Entry 1R2C (X-ray diffraction, 2.86 A resolution); this record covers chains C and M of the 4 polymer chains in the assembly.

# Chain C
Molecule: Photosynthetic reaction center cytochrome C subunit precursor
Organism: Blastochloris viridis
UniProt: P06009 (RCEL_RHOVI); residues 1-336 here correspond to UniProt positions 21-356 (UniProt number = residue number + 20)
Amino-acid sequence (336 residues; each row starts with the number of its first residue):
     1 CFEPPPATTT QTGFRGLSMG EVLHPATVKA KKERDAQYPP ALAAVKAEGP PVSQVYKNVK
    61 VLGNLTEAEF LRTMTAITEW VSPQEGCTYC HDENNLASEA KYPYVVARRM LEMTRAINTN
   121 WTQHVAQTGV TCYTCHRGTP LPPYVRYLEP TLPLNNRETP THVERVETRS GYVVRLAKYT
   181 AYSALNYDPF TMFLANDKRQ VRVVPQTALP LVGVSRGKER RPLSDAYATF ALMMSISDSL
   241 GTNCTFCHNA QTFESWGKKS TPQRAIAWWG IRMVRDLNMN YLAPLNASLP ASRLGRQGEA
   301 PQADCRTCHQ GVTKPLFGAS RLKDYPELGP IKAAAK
Disordered / not traced: 333-336
Glycans and other covalent adducts: heme (HEM) linked to Cys87, Cys90, Cys132, Cys135, Cys244, Cys247, Cys305, Cys308
Ion coordination: heme Fe (4 sites), coordinated by Met74, His91, Met110, His124, His136, Met233, His248, His309
Residues lining bound ligands:
  - heme (HEM), molecule 1: Tyr56, Lys57, Asn58, Val59, Lys60, Val61, Leu62, Phe70, Leu71, Met74, Thr75, Ile77, Thr78, Ser82, Gly86, His91, Leu96, Ala97, Pro103, Tyr104, Ala107, Arg108, Leu111
  - heme (HEM), molecule 2: Ile77, Val81, Tyr89, Tyr102, Pro103, Val106, Ala107, Met110, Leu111, Met113, Thr114, Ile117, Val130, Thr131, His136, Pro140, Leu141, Pro142, Val145, Leu277, Leu282, Leu289, Arg293, Pro301, Gln302, Ala303, Thr307, Leu328
  - heme (HEM), molecule 3: Ile117, His124, Val125, Thr128, Gly129, Val130, Thr134, Leu194, Ile236, Leu240, Phe246, Gln263, Ile266, Ala267, Gly270, Ile271, Met273, Val274, Leu277, Asp304, His309, Thr313, Lys314, Pro315, Gly318
  - heme (HEM), molecule 4: Gln200, Val201, Arg202, Val203, Val204, Thr229, Phe230, Met233, Met234, Ile236, Ser237, Leu240, Thr242, Asn243, Phe246, His248, Phe253, Glu254, Trp256, Gln263, Arg264, Ala267, Trp268, Ile271, Arg272

# Chain M
Molecule: Reaction center protein M chain
Organism: Blastochloris viridis
UniProt: P06010 (RCEM_RHOVI); residue numbers follow UniProt; this construct covers 1-323
Amino-acid sequence (323 residues; row label = number of the first residue in the row):
     1 ADYQTIYTQI QARGPHITVS GEWGDNDRVG KPFYSYWLGK IGDAQIGPIY LGASGIAAFA
    61 FGSTAILIIL FNMAAEVHFD PLQFFRQFFW LGLYPPKAQY GMGIPPLHDG GWWLMAGLFM
   121 TLSLGSWWIR VYSRARALGL GTHIAWNFAA AIFFVLCIGC IHPTLVGSWS EGVPFGIWPH
   181 IDWLTAFSIR YGNFYYCPWH GFSIGFAYGC GLLFAAHGAT ILAVARFGGD REIEQITDRG
   241 TAVERAALFW RWTIGFNATI ESVHRWGWFF SLMVMVSASV GILLTGTFVD NWYLWCVKHG
   301 AAPDYPAYLP ATPDPASLPG APK
Ion coordination: bacteriochlorophyll b Mg site 1 near His180 (its only coordinating residue here); bacteriochlorophyll b Mg site 2 near His200 (its only coordinating residue here); Fe2+: His217, Glu232, His264 (shared with 2 residues of chain L)
Residues lining bound ligands:
  - bacteriochlorophyll b (BCB), molecule 1: Gly62, Ala65, Ile66, Ile69, Met120, Leu124, Phe148, Ala151, Ile152, Phe154, Val155, Ile158, Trp183, Leu184, Thr185, Phe187, Ser188, Phe194, Tyr195, Cys197, Trp199, His200, Ser203, Ile204, Ala207, Tyr208, Val274, Met275, Ala278, Gly281, Ile282
  - bacteriochlorophyll b (BCB), molecule 2: Met120, Phe154, Val155, Ile158, Val173, Ile177, Trp178, His180, Ile181, Trp183, Leu184
  - bacteriochlorophyll b (BCB), molecule 3: Leu184, Tyr195, Tyr208
  - bacteriochlorophyll b (BCB), molecule 4: Tyr195, His200, Gly201, Ile204, Gly205, Tyr208, Gly209
  - bacteriopheophytin b (BPB), molecule 1: Ala58, Phe59, Gly62, Ser63, Ile66, Leu67, Ser123, Leu124, Trp127, Val131, Ile144, Asn147, Phe148, Ala151, Ser271, Val274, Met275
  - bacteriopheophytin b (BPB), molecule 2: Tyr208, Gly211, Leu212, Ala215, Ala216, Trp250, Thr253, Ile254
  - menaquinone-7 (MQ7): Leu212, Leu213, Ala216, His217, Thr220, Val243, Ala246, Ala247, Trp250, Ile254, Phe256, Asn257, Ala258, Thr259, Ile260, Val263, Trp266, Phe270
  - 15-cis-1,2-dihydroneurosporene (NS5): Ile69, Leu70, Met73, Phe88, Trp113, Leu114, Gly117, Leu118, Met120, Thr121, Val155, Leu156, Ile158, Gly159, Cys160, Trp169, Val173, Pro174, Phe175, Gly176, Ile177, His180

# Interface between chain C and chain M
Residue-residue contacts (126):
  Gln11(C) - Tyr308(M)
  Thr12(C) - Tyr308(M)
  Thr12(C) - Leu309(M)
  Gly13(C) - Tyr308(M)
  Phe14(C) - Tyr305(M)  hydrophobic
  Phe14(C) - Pro306(M)
  Phe14(C) - Tyr308(M)
  Leu17(C) - Tyr305(M)
  Val163(C) - Gln83(M)
  Val163(C) - Arg86(M)
  Arg169(C) - His78(M)  hydrogen bond
  Ser170(C) - Val77(M)
  Ser170(C) - Asp80(M)
  Ser170(C) - Gln83(M)
  Ser170(C) - Gln87(M)  hydrogen bond (backbone-side chain)
  Val173(C) - Glu76(M)
  Val173(C) - Gln87(M)
  Val173(C) - Trp90(M)  hydrophobic
  Val173(C) - Leu91(M)  hydrophobic
  Val174(C) - Arg86(M)
  Val174(C) - Gln87(M)
  Ala177(C) - Trp90(M)
  Tyr182(C) - Trp90(M)  hydrogen bond (backbone-side chain)
  Ser183(C) - Trp90(M)
  Ala184(C) - Trp90(M)
  Ala184(C) - Tyr94(M)  hydrogen bond (backbone-side chain)
  Ala184(C) - Trp178(M)  hydrophobic
  Ala184(C) - Asp182(M)
  Leu185(C) - Asp182(M)  hydrogen bond (backbone-side chain)
  Asn186(C) - Glu76(M)
  Asn186(C) - Tyr94(M)
  Asn186(C) - Lys97(M)  hydrogen bond (backbone-side chain)
  Tyr187(C) - Lys97(M)
  Asp197(C) - Lys323(M)
  Arg202(C) - Asp314(M)  salt bridge
  Arg202(C) - Ala316(M)
  Val203(C) - Arg190(M)
  Val204(C) - Ile189(M)
  Val204(C) - Asn291(M)
  Pro205(C) - Arg190(M)
  Pro205(C) - Asp290(M)
  Pro205(C) - Asn291(M)  hydrogen bond (backbone-side chain)
  Pro205(C) - Leu294(M)
  Gln206(C) - Leu294(M)
  Thr207(C) - Asp290(M)
  Thr207(C) - Asn291(M)
  Thr207(C) - Leu294(M)
  Ala208(C) - Val289(M)
  Ala208(C) - Asp290(M)  hydrogen bond (backbone-backbone)
  Ala208(C) - Asn291(M)  hydrogen bond (backbone-backbone)
  Ala208(C) - Leu294(M)
  Ala208(C) - Trp295(M)
  Leu209(C) - Phe288(M)
  Leu209(C) - Asp290(M)
  Leu209(C) - Trp295(M)
  Leu209(C) - Lys298(M)
  Pro210(C) - Gly286(M)
  Pro210(C) - Thr287(M)
  Pro210(C) - Phe288(M)
  Pro210(C) - Val289(M)
  Pro210(C) - Asp290(M)
  Arg216(C) - Leu165(M)
  Arg216(C) - Val166(M)
  Arg216(C) - Gly286(M)  hydrogen bond (side chain-backbone)
  Arg216(C) - Thr287(M)  hydrogen bond (side chain-backbone)
  Gly217(C) - Gln99(M)
  Gly217(C) - Val166(M)  hydrogen bond (backbone-backbone)
  Gly217(C) - Gly167(M)
  Lys218(C) - Gln99(M)
  Lys218(C) - Tyr100(M)
  Lys218(C) - Gly101(M)
  Arg220(C) - Gln99(M)  hydrogen bond (backbone-side chain)
  Arg220(C) - Val166(M)
  Arg220(C) - Glu171(M)  salt bridge
  Arg220(C) - Arg190(M)
  Arg220(C) - Tyr191(M)  hydrogen bond
  Arg221(C) - Gln99(M)
  Pro222(C) - Lys97(M)
  Pro222(C) - Gln99(M)
  Pro222(C) - Ser170(M)
  Leu223(C) - Ser170(M)  hydrogen bond (backbone-side chain)
  Leu223(C) - Glu171(M)
  Leu223(C) - Trp183(M)
  Leu223(C) - Ala186(M)
  Leu223(C) - Phe187(M)  hydrophobic
  Leu223(C) - Arg190(M)
  Ser224(C) - Lys97(M)  hydrogen bond (side chain-backbone)
  Ala226(C) - Ala186(M)
  Tyr227(C) - Pro174(M)
  Tyr227(C) - Asp182(M)
  Tyr227(C) - Trp183(M)
  Tyr227(C) - Ala186(M)  hydrophobic
  Phe230(C) - Thr185(M)
  Ala250(C) - Asn193(M)
  Gln251(C) - Asn193(M)  hydrogen bond (backbone-side chain)
  Gln251(C) - Tyr196(M)  hydrogen bond
  Gln251(C) - Tyr293(M)
  Gln251(C) - Pro303(M)  hydrogen bond (side chain-backbone)
  Gln251(C) - Tyr305(M)
  Thr252(C) - Tyr293(M)
  Glu254(C) - Asn291(M)  hydrogen bond
  Trp256(C) - Thr312(M)
  Trp256(C) - Asp314(M)
  Trp256(C) - Pro315(M)
  Gly257(C) - Ala311(M)
  Gly257(C) - Thr312(M)  hydrogen bond (backbone-backbone)
  Lys258(C) - Asp304(M)  salt bridge
  Lys258(C) - Tyr305(M)  hydrogen bond (side chain-backbone)
  Lys258(C) - Ala307(M)
  Lys258(C) - Ala311(M)
  Lys259(C) - Tyr293(M)
  Lys259(C) - Asp304(M)  salt bridge
  Ser260(C) - Thr312(M)
  Thr261(C) - Thr312(M)
  Pro262(C) - Leu309(M)
  Pro262(C) - Pro310(M)  hydrophobic
  Pro262(C) - Thr312(M)
  Gln263(C) - Leu309(M)
  Ala265(C) - Thr312(M)
  Ala265(C) - Pro315(M)  hydrophobic
  Trp268(C) - Pro315(M)  hydrophobic
  Trp268(C) - Ala316(M)  hydrophobic
  Trp268(C) - Pro322(M)
  Trp269(C) - Pro322(M)
  Arg272(C) - Pro322(M)
  Arg272(C) - Lys323(M)  hydrogen bond (side chain-backbone)
Also at the interface, not in a pair above, chain C (61 interface residues in all): Gly171, Gln200, Ser215, Asn249, Phe253, Ser255, Arg275
Also at the interface, not in a pair above, chain M (63 interface residues in all): Ala98, Ser168, Gly172, Pro179, Gly192, Pro313, Ala321

# Summary
The interface between chain C and chain M involves 61 residues on one side and 63 on the other, with 23
hydrogen bonds and 4 salt bridges. Among the polar pairs are Arg202(C)-Asp314(M), Arg220(C)-Glu171(M) and
Lys258(C)-Asp304(M).
Here chain C is Photosynthetic reaction center cytochrome C subunit precursor and chain M is Reaction center
protein M chain, both from Blastochloris viridis. Entry 1R2C (Photosynthetic reaction center blastochloris
viridis (atcc)) was determined by X-ray diffraction.
